Entry 7JV5 (electron microscopy, 3.00 A resolution); this record covers chains A and B of the 5 polymer chains in the assembly.

[Chain A]
Protein: Guanine nucleotide-binding protein G(s) subunit alpha isoforms short
Source organism: Homo sapiens
UniProt: P63092 (GNAS2_HUMAN); residue numbers follow UniProt; this construct covers 2-394
Amino-acid sequence (393 residues; each row starts with the number of its first residue):
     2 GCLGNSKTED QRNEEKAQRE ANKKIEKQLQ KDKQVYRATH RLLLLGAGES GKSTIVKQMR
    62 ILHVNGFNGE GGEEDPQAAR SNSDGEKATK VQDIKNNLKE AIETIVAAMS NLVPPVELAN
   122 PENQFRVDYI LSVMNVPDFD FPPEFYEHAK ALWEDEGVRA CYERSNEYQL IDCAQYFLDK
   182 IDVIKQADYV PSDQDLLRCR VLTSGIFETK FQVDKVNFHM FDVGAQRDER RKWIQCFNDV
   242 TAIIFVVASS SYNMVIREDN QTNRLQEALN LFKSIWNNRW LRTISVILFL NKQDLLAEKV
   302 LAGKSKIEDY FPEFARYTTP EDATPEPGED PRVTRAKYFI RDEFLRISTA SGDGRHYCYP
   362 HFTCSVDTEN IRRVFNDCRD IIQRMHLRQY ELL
Disordered / not traced: 2-8, 63-203, 254-260
Differences from the reference sequence: conflict Ala226 (Gly in P63092), Ser366 (Ala in P63092)

[Chain B]
Protein: Guanine nucleotide-binding protein G(I)/G(S)/G(T) subunit beta-1
Source organism: Homo sapiens
UniProt: P62873 (GBB1_HUMAN); numbering as in UniProt (aligned over 2-340)
Amino-acid sequence (354 residues; row label = number of the first residue in the row; numbers below 1 keep their minus sign (His-12 is residue -12)):
   -12 HHHHHHHHMG SLLQSELDQL RQEAEQLKNQ IRDARKACAD ATLSQITNNI DPVGRIQMRT
    48 RRTLRGHLAK IYAMHWGTDS RLLVSASQDG KLIIWDSYTT NKVHAIPLRS SWVMTCAYAP
   108 SGNYVACGGL DNICSIYNLK TREGNVRVSR ELAGHTGYLS CCRFLDDNQI VTSSGDTTCA
   168 LWDIETGQQT TTFTGHTGDV MSLSLAPDTR LFVSGACDAS AKLWDVREGM CRQTFTGHES
   228 DINAICFFPN GNAFATGSDD ATCRLFDLRA DQELMTYSHD NIICGITSVS FSKSGRLLLA
   288 GYDDFNCNVW DALKADRAGV LAGHDNRVSC LGVTDDGMAV ATGSWDSFLK IWNG
Disordered / not traced: -12 to 2
Differences from the reference sequence: expression tag (-12 to 1, 341)
UniProt features mapped onto this chain:
  - modified residue: Ser2 (N-acetylserine), His266 (Phosphohistidine)
  - natural variant: Leu30 (L30F: In MRD42; uncertain significance), Arg52 (R52G: In MRD42), Gly64 (G64V: In MRD42), Asp76 (D76E: In MRD42; D76G: In MRD42), Gly77 (G77S: In MRD42), Lys78 (K78R: In MRD42), Ile80 (I80N: In MRD42; I80T: In MRD42), His91 (H91R: In MRD42; uncertain significance), Ala92 (A92T: In MRD42), Pro94 (P94S: In MRD42), Leu95 (L95P: In MRD42), Arg96 (R96L: In MRD42), 5 further natural variant entries in UniProt

[Chain A / chain B interface]
Contacting residue pairs (50; chain A residue first):
  Gln19(A) - Thr86(B)
  Gln19(A) - Asn88(B)  hydrogen bond
  Asn23(A) - Asn88(B)  hydrogen bond
  Asn23(A) - Lys89(B)  hydrogen bond
  Ile26(A) - Lys89(B)
  Ile26(A) - Ala92(B)  hydrophobic
  Glu27(A) - Lys89(B)  salt bridge
  Leu30(A) - Gly53(B)
  Leu30(A) - Lys89(B)
  Asp33(A) - Leu55(B)
  Asp33(A) - Lys78(B)  salt bridge
  Lys34(A) - Leu55(B)
  Tyr37(A) - Leu55(B)  hydrophobic
  Tyr37(A) - Ala56(B)
  Gly206(A) - Leu117(B)
  Gly206(A) - Asp118(B)
  Ile207(A) - Trp99(B)
  Ile207(A) - Asp118(B)
  Phe222(A) - Trp99(B)
  Ala226(A) - Thr143(B)
  Gln227(A) - Leu117(B)  hydrogen bond (side chain-backbone)
  Gln227(A) - Tyr145(B)
  Arg228(A) - Gly162(B)
  Arg228(A) - Thr184(B)
  Arg228(A) - Asp186(B)  salt bridge
  Glu230(A) - Asp186(B)
  Arg232(A) - Asp228(B)  salt bridge
  Lys233(A) - Tyr145(B)
  Lys233(A) - Met188(B)
  Lys233(A) - Cys204(B)
  Lys233(A) - Asp228(B)  salt bridge
  Lys233(A) - Asn230(B)  hydrogen bond
  Lys233(A) - Asp246(B)  salt bridge
  Trp234(A) - Leu117(B)  hydrophobic
  Trp234(A) - Tyr145(B)
  Gln236(A) - Lys57(B)  hydrogen bond (backbone-side chain)
  Cys237(A) - Lys57(B)  hydrogen bond (backbone-side chain)
  Cys237(A) - Trp99(B)
  Phe238(A) - Trp99(B)  hydrophobic
  Phe238(A) - Leu117(B)  hydrophobic
  Asn239(A) - Lys57(B)  hydrogen bond
  Asn239(A) - Trp332(B)
  Asp240(A) - Gln75(B)
  Asp240(A) - Trp99(B)
  Val241(A) - Trp99(B)  hydrophobic
  Arg280(A) - Cys271(B)
  Arg280(A) - Asp290(B)  salt bridge
  Trp281(A) - Asp290(B)
  Trp281(A) - Asn313(B)
  Trp281(A) - Arg314(B)
Interface residues without a listed pair, chain A (29 interface residues in all): Glu16, Gln29, Thr204
Interface residues without a listed pair, chain B (37 interface residues in all): Tyr59, Asp76, Asp83, Thr87, His91, Met101, Asn119, Asp163, Thr164

[Overview]
29 residues of chain A and 37 residues of chain B are in contact, with 8 hydrogen bonds and 7 salt bridges.
Polar pairs include Glu27(A)-Lys89(B), Asp33(A)-Lys78(B) and Arg228(A)-Asp186(B).
Chain A is Guanine nucleotide-binding protein G(s) subunit alpha isoforms short and chain B is Guanine
nucleotide-binding protein G(I)/G(S)/G(T) subunit beta-1, both from Homo sapiens; the structure, Cryo-EM
structure of SKF-81297-bound dopamine receptor 1 in complex with Gs protein, was determined by electron
microscopy together with 7JVP and 7JVQ from the same study.
